PDB entry 6UTG | electron microscopy, 3.40 A resolution | chains C and T of the 35 polymer chains in the assembly

[Chain C]
Protein: Proteasome subunit alpha
Organism: Thermoplasma acidophilum
Notes: EC 3.4.25.1
UniProtKB: P25156 (PSA_THEAC); residues 7-233 here = UniProt positions 7-233
Amino-acid sequence (227 residues; each row starts with the number of its first residue):
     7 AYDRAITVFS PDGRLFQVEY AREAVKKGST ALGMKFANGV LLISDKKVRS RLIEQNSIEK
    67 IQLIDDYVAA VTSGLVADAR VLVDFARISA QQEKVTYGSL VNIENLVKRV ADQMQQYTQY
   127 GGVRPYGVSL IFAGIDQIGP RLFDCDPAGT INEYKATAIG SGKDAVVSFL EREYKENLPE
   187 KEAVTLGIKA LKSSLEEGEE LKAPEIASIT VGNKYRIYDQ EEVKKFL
From the paper describing this entry:
  - mutagenesis - K66A: abolished binding to activators (citing earlier work)
  - mutagenesis - R28L: increased binding to PAN (citing earlier work)
  - mutagenesis - R28L: unchanged catalytic activity (citing earlier work)

[Chain T]
Protein: Proteasome activator protein PA26
Organism: Trypanosoma brucei
UniProtKB: Q9U8G2 (Q9U8G2_9TRYP); residues 4-231 here = UniProt positions 4-231
Amino-acid sequence (228 residues; row label = number of the first residue in the row):
     4 KRAALIQNLR DSYTETSSFA VIEEWAAGTL QEIEGIAKAA AEAHGVIRNS TYGRAQAEKS
    64 PEQLLGVLQR YQDLCHNVYC QAETIRTVIA IRIPEHKEED NLGVAVQHAV LKIIDELEIK
   124 TLGSGEKSGS GGAPTPIGMY ALREYLSARS TVEDKLLGSV DAESGKTKGG SQSPSLLLEL
   184 RQIDADFMLK VELATTHLST MVRAVINAYL LNWKKLIQPR TGTDHMFS
Disordered / not traced: 162-171
Differences from the reference sequence: conflict Val49 (Thr in Q9U8G2), Thr226 (Ser in Q9U8G2); engineered mutation Phe230 (Val in Q9U8G2)
From the paper describing this entry:
  - mutagenesis - V230F: increased binding to archaeal 20S CP (citing earlier work)

[Chain C / chain T interface]
Contacting residue pairs (17):
  Ala30(C) with Phe230(T)
  Lys33(C) with Asp227(T); Phe230(T)
  Gly34(C) with Ser231(T)
  Ser35(C) with Ser231(T)
  Lys53(C) with Phe230(T); Ser231(T)
  Arg55(C) with Thr226(T), hydrogen bond
  Lys66(C) with Ser231(T)
  Ser79(C) with Ser231(T)
  Gly80(C) with Met229(T); Phe230(T); Ser231(T), hydrogen bond (backbone-backbone)
  Leu81(C) with Met229(T); Phe230(T), hydrophobic
  Val82(C) with Met229(T), hydrogen bond (backbone-backbone); Ser231(T)
Also at the interface, not in a pair above, chain T (6 interface residues in all): His228
Interface features reported in the paper:
  - hot spots on chain C (mutagenesis) - K66A: abolished binding to Proteasome activator protein PA26 (chain T) (citing earlier work)

[Overview]
11 residues of chain C face 6 of chain T across their interface; the contacts include 3 hydrogen bonds. Polar
pairs include Arg55(C)-Thr226(T), Gly80(C)-Ser231(T) and Val82(C)-Met229(T). From the paper: K66A of chain C
abolishes binding to activators; R28L of chain C increases binding to PAN.
Chain C is Proteasome subunit alpha (Thermoplasma acidophilum) and chain T is Proteasome activator protein
PA26 (Trypanosoma brucei); the structure, Allosteric coupling between alpha-rings of the 20S proteasome, 20S
singly capped with a PA26/V230F, was determined by electron microscopy, deposited together with 6UTF, 6UTH,
6UTI and 6UTJ.
